1Z19 - chains D and A of the 5 polymer chains in the assembly; structure by X-ray diffraction, 2.80 A resolution.

# Chain D
Molecule: 20-nt DNA strand
Sequence (20 nucleotides; row label = number of the first residue in the row):
    14 TTTATACTAAGTTGGCATTA

# Chain A
Molecule: Integrase
Source organism: Enterobacteria phage lambda
Notes: fragment: core-binding and catatlytic domains
UniProt: P03700 (VINT_LAMBD); residue numbers follow UniProt; this construct covers 74-356
Amino-acid sequence (283 residues; numbered 74 to 356; the number before each row is that of its first residue):
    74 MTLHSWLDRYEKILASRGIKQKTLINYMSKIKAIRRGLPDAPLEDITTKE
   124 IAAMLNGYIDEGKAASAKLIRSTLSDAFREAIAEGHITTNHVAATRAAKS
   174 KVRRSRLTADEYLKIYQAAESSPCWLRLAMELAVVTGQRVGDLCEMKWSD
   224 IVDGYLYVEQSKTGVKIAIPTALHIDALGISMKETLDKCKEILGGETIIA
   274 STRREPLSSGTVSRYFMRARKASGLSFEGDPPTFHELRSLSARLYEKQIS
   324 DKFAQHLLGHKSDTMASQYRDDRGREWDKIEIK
Not modelled in the structure: 339-348
Modified residues: Mse74, Mse101, Mse127, Mse203, Mse219, Mse255, Mse290, Mse338 (selenomethionine; parent Met); Tyr342 (O-phosphotyrosine; PTR)
Differences from the reference sequence: modified residue (101, 127, 203, 219, 255, 290, 338, 342); engineered mutation Lys174 (Glu in P03700)
Reported in the primary citation:
  - catalytic residues: Arg212, Lys235, His308, Arg311, His333, Tyr342, Arg346, Arg348
  - binding site for the 16-nt DNA strand: Tyr342
  - conformationally variable residues (order/disorder transition): Ala339 to Arg348
  - self-association interface (contacts with another copy of this molecule): Trp350 to Lys356

# Chain D / chain A interface
Contacting residue pairs - 38 pairs, chain D then chain A:
  DA19(D) - Arg144(A)  salt bridge to the phosphate
  DC20(D) - Tyr100(A)  sugar contact
  DC20(D) - Asp149(A)  phosphate contact
  DC20(D) - Arg152(A)  salt bridge to the phosphate
  DT21(D) - Arg90(A)  salt bridge to the phosphate
  DT21(D) - Ile92(A)  phosphate contact
  DT21(D) - Thr96(A)  sugar contact
  DT21(D) - Tyr100(A)  hydrogen bond to the phosphate
  DA22(D) - Ile92(A)  phosphate contact
  DA22(D) - Lys93(A)  hydrogen bond to the phosphate
  DA22(D) - Thr96(A)  hydrogen bond to the phosphate
  DA22(D) - Asn99(A)  hydrogen bond to the base
  DA22(D) - Lys235(A)  sugar contact
  DA23(D) - Lys93(A)  salt bridge to the phosphate
  DA23(D) - Lys95(A)  base contact
  DA23(D) - Asn99(A)  hydrogen bond to the base
  DA23(D) - Ser234(A)  hydrogen bond to the phosphate
  DA23(D) - Lys235(A)  hydrogen bond to the phosphate
  DG24(D) - Lys95(A)  hydrogen bond to the base
  DG24(D) - Arg212(A)  phosphate contact
  DG24(D) - Val213(A)  phosphate contact
  DG24(D) - Gly214(A)  hydrogen bond to the phosphate
  DG24(D) - Ser282(A)  phosphate contact
  DG24(D) - His308(A)  phosphate contact
  DT25(D) - Arg177(A)  sugar contact
  DT25(D) - Ser286(A)  hydrogen bond to the phosphate
  DT25(D) - Thr306(A)  hydrogen bond to the phosphate
  DT25(D) - Phe307(A)  hydrogen bond to the phosphate
  DT25(D) - His308(A)  hydrogen bond to the phosphate
  DT26(D) - Gly283(A)  base contact
  DT26(D) - Arg287(A)  base contact
  DT26(D) - Mse290(A)  phosphate contact
  DT26(D) - Arg293(A)  salt bridge to the phosphate
  DT26(D) - Thr306(A)  phosphate contact
  DG27(D) - Arg287(A)  hydrogen bond to the base
  DG27(D) - Mse290(A)  phosphate contact
  DG27(D) - Lys294(A)  salt bridge to the phosphate
  DG28(D) - Arg287(A)  hydrogen bond to the base
Other interface residues (no listed pair), chain D (11 interface residues in all): DT32
Other interface residues (no listed pair), chain A (30 interface residues in all): Leu142, Ser145, Arg276, Pro304

# Overview
The interface between chain D and chain A involves 11 residues on one side and 30 on the other, with 15
hydrogen bonds and 6 salt bridges. Among the polar pairs are DA22(D)-Asn99(A), DA23(D)-Asn99(A) and
DG24(D)-Lys95(A). From the paper: catalytic residues Arg212(A), Lys235(A) and His308(A) among others; a
binding site for the 16-nt DNA strand at Tyr342(A).
Here chain D is a 20-nt DNA strand and chain A is Integrase (Enterobacteria phage lambda). Entry 1Z19 (Crystal
structure of a lambda integrase(75-356) dimer bound to a COC' core site) was determined by X-ray diffraction
(same publication as 1Z1B and 1Z1G).
